Entry 9OXK (electron microscopy, 2.90 A resolution); this record covers chains A and B of the 32 polymer chains in the assembly.

== Chain A (and B) ==
Molecule: Flagellin
Organism: Shewanella oneidensis MR-1
Notes: chain B of this document is another copy of the same molecule, construct and numbering; everything in this record applies to it too
UniProtKB: Q8ECA6 (Q8ECA6_SHEON); numbering as in UniProt (aligned over 2-272)
Sequence (271 residues; each row starts with the number of its first residue):
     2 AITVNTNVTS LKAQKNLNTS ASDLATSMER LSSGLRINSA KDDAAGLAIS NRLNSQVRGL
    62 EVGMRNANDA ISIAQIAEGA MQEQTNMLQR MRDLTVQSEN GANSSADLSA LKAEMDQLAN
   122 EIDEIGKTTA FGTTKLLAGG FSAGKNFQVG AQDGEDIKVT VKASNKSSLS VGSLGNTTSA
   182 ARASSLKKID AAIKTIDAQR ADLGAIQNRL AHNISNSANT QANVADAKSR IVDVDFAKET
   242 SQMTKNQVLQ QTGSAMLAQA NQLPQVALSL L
What the authors report for this chain:
  - post-translational modification sites: Ser-143, Lys-167, Ser-180, Ser-185, Lys-189

== Interface between chain A and chain B ==
Residue-residue contacts (50; chain A residue first):
  Ser-34(A) with Asn-6(B)
  Gly-35(A) with Asn-6(B), hydrogen bond (backbone-side chain)
  Leu-36(A) with Asn-6(B)
  Glu-79(A) with Ser-40(B); Ala-41(B), hydrogen bond (side chain-backbone)
  Gln-90(A) with Asn-52(B); Ser-56(B), hydrogen bond; Arg-59(B)
  Arg-91(A) with Arg-59(B)
  Arg-93(A) with Ala-152(B), hydrogen bond (side chain-backbone); Gln-153(B)
  Asp-94(A) with Arg-59(B), salt bridge; Val-63(B)
  Val-97(A) with Asn-67(B), hydrogen bond (backbone-side chain); Gln-149(B)
  Gln-98(A) with Val-63(B)
  Glu-100(A) with Asn-67(B); Asn-147(B); Phe-148(B); Gln-149(B), hydrogen bond (backbone-backbone)
  Asn-101(A) with Asn-67(B), hydrogen bond; Asp-70(B), hydrogen bond; Phe-148(B)
  Gly-102(A) with Asn-147(B), hydrogen bond (backbone-backbone); Phe-148(B)
  Ala-103(A) with Phe-132(B), hydrophobic; Phe-148(B)
  Ala-184(A) with Asp-154(B)
  Asp-198(A) with Ala-49(B); Asn-52(B), hydrogen bond
  Arg-201(A) with Ala-41(B); Leu-48(B)
  Gly-205(A) with Ala-41(B)
  Gln-208(A) with Lys-42(B)
  Asn-209(A) with Lys-42(B)
  Ser-216(A) with Lys-16(B), hydrogen bond
  Ala-219(A) with Lys-16(B)
  Asn-220(A) with Lys-16(B)
  Asp-227(A) with Val-9(B)
  Ser-230(A) with Thr-7(B)
  Asp-234(A) with Asn-6(B); Thr-7(B), hydrogen bond
  Val-235(A) with Ile-3(B); Thr-4(B)
  Asp-236(A) with Ala-2(B); Ile-3(B), hydrogen bond (side chain-backbone)
  Phe-237(A) with Ile-3(B), hydrogen bond (backbone-backbone); Val-5(B), hydrophobic; Ala-268(B), hydrophobic
  Ala-238(A) with Leu-271(B)
Other interface residues (no listed pair), chain A (38 interface residues in all): Leu-32, Thr-86, Leu-187, Ile-194, Ala-202, Ala-223, Ala-226, Thr-241
Other interface residues (no listed pair), chain B (36 interface residues in all): Leu-12, Ala-45, Asn-55, Ile-74, Phe-142, Lys-146, Gly-151, Leu-272

== Overview ==
The interface between chain A and chain B involves 38 residues on one side and 36 on the other; the contacts
include 14 hydrogen bonds and 1 salt bridge. Polar pairs include Asp-94(A)/Arg-59(B), Gly-35(A)/Asn-6(B) and
Glu-79(A)/Ala-41(B). From the paper: modification sites Ser-143(A), Lys-167(A) and Ser-180(A) among others.
Both chains are Flagellin (Shewanella oneidensis MR-1). Entry 9OXK (CryoEM structure of FlaB filament from
Shewanella oneidensis) was determined by electron microscopy together with 9OXJ from the same study.
